7A23 - chains G and E of the 45 polymer chains in the assembly; structure by electron microscopy, 3.70 A resolution.

# Chain G
Protein: Nad7m
From: Brassica oleracea
Amino-acid sequence (394 residues; row label = number of the first residue in the row):
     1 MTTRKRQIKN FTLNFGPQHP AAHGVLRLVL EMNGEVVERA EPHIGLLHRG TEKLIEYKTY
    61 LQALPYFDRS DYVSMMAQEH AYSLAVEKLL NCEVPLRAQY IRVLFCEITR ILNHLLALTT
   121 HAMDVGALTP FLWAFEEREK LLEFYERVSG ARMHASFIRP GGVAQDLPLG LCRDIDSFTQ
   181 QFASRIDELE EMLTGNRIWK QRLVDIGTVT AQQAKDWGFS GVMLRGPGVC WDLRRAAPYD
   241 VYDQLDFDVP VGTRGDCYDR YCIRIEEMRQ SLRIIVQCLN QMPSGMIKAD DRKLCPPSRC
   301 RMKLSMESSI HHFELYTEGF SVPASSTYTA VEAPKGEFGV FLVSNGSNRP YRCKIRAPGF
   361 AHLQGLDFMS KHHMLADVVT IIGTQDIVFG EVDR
Not modelled in the structure: 1-10, 393-394

# Chain E
Protein: PSST
From: Brassica oleracea
Amino-acid sequence (218 residues; each row starts with the number of its first residue):
     1 MAMITRNTAT RLPLLLQSQR AVAAASVSHL HTSLPALSPS TSPTSYTRPG PPSTSPPPPG
    61 LSKAAEFVIS KVDDLMNWAR TGSIWPMTFG LACCAVEMMH TGAARYDLDR FGIIFRPSPR
   121 QSDCMIVAGT LTNKMAPALR KVYDQMPEPR WVISMGSCAN GGGYYHYSYS VVRGCDRIVP
   181 VDIYVPGCPP TAEALLYGLL QLQKKINRRK DFLHWWNK
Not modelled in the structure: 1-64, 218

# Chain G / chain E interface
Pairs across the interface (70; chain G residue first):
  Q18(G) - P117(E)
  P20(G) - M87(E)  hydrophobic
  P20(G) - T88(E)
  P20(G) - P117(E)
  A21(G) - T88(E)
  A21(G) - G90(E)
  A21(G) - A95(E)
  A21(G) - M99(E)
  G24(G) - G90(E)
  V25(G) - L91(E)  hydrophobic
  V25(G) - M135(E)  hydrophobic
  R27(G) - A138(E)
  I44(G) - K134(E)  hydrogen bond (backbone-side chain)
  G45(G) - T132(E)
  G45(G) - K134(E)
  L46(G) - T132(E)  hydrogen bond (backbone-side chain)
  L46(G) - K134(E)
  L46(G) - M135(E)  hydrophobic
  L47(G) - A92(E)
  L47(G) - T132(E)
  H48(G) - T132(E)
  H48(G) - Y169(E)  hydrogen bond
  H48(G) - S170(E)
  R49(G) - A92(E)
  R49(G) - T130(E)
  R49(G) - Y165(E)
  R49(G) - S168(E)
  R49(G) - V171(E)
  G50(G) - S168(E)  hydrogen bond (backbone-side chain)
  G50(G) - Y169(E)
  T51(G) - Y165(E)
  K53(G) - Y169(E)
  L54(G) - Y165(E)  hydrophobic
  L54(G) - S168(E)
  Q62(G) - Y164(E)  hydrogen bond (backbone-side chain)
  P65(G) - Y164(E)
  Y66(G) - Y164(E)
  Y66(G) - Y165(E)  hydrophobic
  R69(G) - Y164(E)
  R69(G) - Y165(E)
  R69(G) - C188(E)  hydrogen bond
  Y72(G) - A92(E)  hydrophobic
  Y72(G) - C93(E)  hydrophobic
  Y72(G) - V96(E)  hydrophobic
  V73(G) - V96(E)  hydrophobic
  L116(G) - V96(E)  hydrophobic
  L116(G) - M99(E)  hydrophobic
  F131(G) - M99(E)  hydrophobic
  L132(G) - A103(E)  hydrophobic
  L132(G) - A104(E)
  F135(G) - M99(E)  hydrophobic
  F135(G) - H100(E)
  F135(G) - A103(E)  hydrophobic
  E136(G) - R105(E)
  R138(G) - V96(E)
  R138(G) - H100(E)  hydrogen bond
  E139(G) - H100(E)
  E139(G) - R105(E)
  E139(G) - Y106(E)
  L142(G) - H100(E)
  E143(G) - R105(E)  salt bridge
  R152(G) - E97(E)  salt bridge
  R152(G) - H100(E)
  R152(G) - Y106(E)
  R152(G) - T191(E)
  R152(G) - A192(E)
  M153(G) - V96(E)  hydrophobic
  M153(G) - E97(E)
  H154(G) - C93(E)
  H154(G) - P189(E)
Also at the interface, not in a pair above, chain G (37 interface residues in all): A22, T120, A151
Also at the interface, not in a pair above, chain E (34 interface residues in all): M98, G102, E193

# Overview
The interface between chain G and chain E involves 37 residues on one side and 34 on the other; the contacts
include 7 hydrogen bonds and 2 salt bridges. Polar contacts include E143(G)-R105(E), R152(G)-E97(E) and
I44(G)-K134(E).
Here chain G is Nad7m and chain E is PSST, both from Brassica oleracea. Entry 7A23 (Plant mitochondrial
respiratory complex I) was determined by electron microscopy (same publication as 7A24).
